Entry 7FN8 (X-ray diffraction, 1.41 A resolution); this record covers chains A and B.

== Chain A ==
Molecule: Pre-mRNA-splicing factor 8
Organism: Saccharomyces cerevisiae S288C
UniProt: P33334 (PRP8_YEAST); residues 1836-2090 here = UniProt positions 1836-2090
Sequence (258 residues; numbered 1833 to 2090; the number before each row is that of its first residue):
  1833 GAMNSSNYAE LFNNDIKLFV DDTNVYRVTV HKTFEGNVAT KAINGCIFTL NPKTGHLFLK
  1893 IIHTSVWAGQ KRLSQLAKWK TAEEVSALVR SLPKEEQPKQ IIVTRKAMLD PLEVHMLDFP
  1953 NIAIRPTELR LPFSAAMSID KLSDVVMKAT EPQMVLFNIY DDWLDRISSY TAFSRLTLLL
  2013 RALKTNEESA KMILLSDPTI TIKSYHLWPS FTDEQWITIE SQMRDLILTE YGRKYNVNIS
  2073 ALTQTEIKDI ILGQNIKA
Unresolved in the structure: 2070-2090
Sequence notes: expression tag (1833-1835)
Curated features (UniProtKB/Swiss-Prot):
  - mutagenesis: Asp1853 (D1853A: Alters protein folding. Severely impaired growth. Strongly reduced growth at 35 degrees Celsius; when associated with A-1854; D1853N: Reduced growth at 30 degrees Celsius ...), Asp1854 (D1854A: Reduced growth at 30 degrees Celsius. Strongly reduced growth at 16 degrees Celsius. Strongly reduced growth at 35 degrees Celsius; when associated with A-1853 ...), Thr1855 (T1855A: Reduced growth at 30 degrees Celsius. Strongly reduced growth at 16 degrees Celsius), Thr1936 (T1936A: Reduced growth at 30 degrees Celsius. Strongly reduced growth at 16 degrees Celsius), Arg1937 (R1937K: Severely impaired growth. Reduced growth at 30 degrees Celsius. Strongly reduced growth at 16 degrees Celsius)

== Chain B ==
Molecule: A1 cistron-splicing factor AAR2
Organism: Saccharomyces cerevisiae S288C
UniProt: P32357 (AAR2_YEAST); aligned to UniProt positions 1-317 over residues 1-317
Sequence (308 residues; each row starts with the number of its first residue; note: 13 numbers in that range are skipped by the numbering (no residue carries them; nothing is unmodelled there); numbers below 1 keep their minus sign (Gly-3 is residue -3)):
    -3 GAMAMNTVPF TSAPIEVTIG IDQYSFNVKE NQPFHGIKDI PIGHVHVIHF QHADNSSMRY
    57 GYWFDCRMGN FYIQYDPKDG LYKMMEERDG AKFENIVHNF KERQMMVSYP KIDEDDTWYN
   117 LTEFVQMDKI RKIVRKDENQ FSYVDSSMTT VQENEL
   166 SSSSSDPAHS LNYTVINFKS REAIRPGHEM EDFLDKSYYL NTVMLQGIFK NSSNYFGELQ
   226 FAFLNAMFFG NYGSSLQWHA MIELICSSAT VPKHMLDKLD EILYYQIKTL PEQYSDILLN
   286 ERVWNICLYS SFQKNSLHNT EKIMENKYPE LL
Unresolved in the structure: -3 to 0, 166-169
Sequence notes: expression tag (-3 to 0); conflict Ser166 (Leu153 in P32357), Ser167 (Lys154 in P32357), Ser170 (Asp in P32357)
Residues lining bound ligands: VYK (N~2~-[(3-chlorophenyl)methyl]-N~2~-methylglycinamide): Pro5, Phe6, Thr7, Tyr68, Gln70, Glu83, Lys88, Phe89, Ile92, Phe96
Curated features (UniProtKB/Swiss-Prot):
  - region: Leu261 to Ile282 (Leucine-zipper)
  - modified residue: Ser253 (Phosphoserine), Thr274 (Phosphothreonine)

== Interface between chain A and chain B ==
Contacting residue pairs - 17 pairs, chain A then chain B:
  Gln1907(A) - Met195(B)
  Gln1907(A) - Leu199(B)
  Leu1908(A) - Met195(B)  hydrophobic
  Trp1911(A) - Glu194(B)
  Trp1911(A) - Met195(B)  hydrophobic
  Trp1911(A) - Phe198(B)  hydrophobic
  Asp1942(A) - Lys184(B)  salt bridge
  Asp1942(A) - Phe198(B)
  Glu1945(A) - Lys184(B)  salt bridge
  Val1946(A) - Ile189(B)  hydrophobic
  Val1946(A) - Glu194(B)
  Val1946(A) - Phe198(B)  hydrophobic
  His1947(A) - Glu194(B)  salt bridge
  Leu1949(A) - Lys184(B)
  Leu1949(A) - Ser185(B)
  Leu1949(A) - Arg186(B)
  Asp1950(A) - Arg186(B)  salt bridge

== Summary ==
Chain A and chain B form an interface of 9 and 8 residues respectively, with 4 salt bridges. Among the polar
pairs are Asp1942(A)-Lys184(B), Glu1945(A)-Lys184(B) and His1947(A)-Glu194(B). Chain B binds compound VYK.
From UniProt: 5 mutagenesis sites on chain A.
Chain A is Pre-mRNA-splicing factor 8 and chain B is A1 cistron-splicing factor AAR2, both from Saccharomyces
cerevisiae S288C; the structure, PanDDA analysis group deposition -- Aar2/RNaseH in complex with fragment
P07A01 from the F2X-Universal Library, was determined by X-ray diffraction (same publication as 5ST0, 5ST1,
5ST2, 5ST3, 5ST4, 5ST5 and 248 further entries).
